3V5S - chain A; structure by X-ray diffraction, 3.50 A resolution.

[Chain A]
Molecule: Sodium/Calcium Exchanger
From: Methanocaldococcus jannaschii
Reference sequence: Q57556 (Y091_METJA); numbering as in UniProt (aligned over 1-302)
Sequence (320 residues; each row starts with the number of its first residue):
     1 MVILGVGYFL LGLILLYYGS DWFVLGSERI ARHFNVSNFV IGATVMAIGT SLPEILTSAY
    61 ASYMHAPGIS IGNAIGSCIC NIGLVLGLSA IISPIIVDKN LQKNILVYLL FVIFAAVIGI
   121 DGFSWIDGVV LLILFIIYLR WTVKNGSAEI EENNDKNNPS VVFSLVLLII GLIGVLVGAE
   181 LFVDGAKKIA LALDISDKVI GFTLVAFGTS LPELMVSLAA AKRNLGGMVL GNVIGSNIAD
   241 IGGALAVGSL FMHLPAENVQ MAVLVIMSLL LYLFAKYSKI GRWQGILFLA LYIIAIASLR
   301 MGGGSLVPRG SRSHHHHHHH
Not modelled in the structure: 147-158, 302-320
Construct notes: engineered mutation V2 (Leu in Q57556); expression tag (303-320)
Metal / ion sites: Cd2+: E54, S77, S210, D240
From the paper describing this entry:
  - Cd2+ coordination: E54, E213, D240

[Overview]
The Cd2+ site is built by E54, S77, S210 and D240. The paper reports Cd2+ coordination by E54, E213 and D240.
Chain A is Sodium/Calcium Exchanger (Methanocaldococcus jannaschii); the structure, Structure of
Sodium/Calcium Exchanger from Methanococcus jannaschii, was determined by X-ray diffraction, deposited
together with 3V5U.
